5JDA - chain A; structure by X-ray diffraction, 1.40 A resolution.

# Chain A
Molecule: Spore coat protein H
From: Bacillus cereus (strain ATCC 10987 / NRS 248)
Notes: EC 2.7.11.1
UniProtKB: Q739M5 (Q739M5_BACC1); numbering as in UniProt (aligned over 1-358)
Amino-acid sequence (359 residues; numbered 0 to 358; the number before each row is that of its first residue; numbering starts at 0):
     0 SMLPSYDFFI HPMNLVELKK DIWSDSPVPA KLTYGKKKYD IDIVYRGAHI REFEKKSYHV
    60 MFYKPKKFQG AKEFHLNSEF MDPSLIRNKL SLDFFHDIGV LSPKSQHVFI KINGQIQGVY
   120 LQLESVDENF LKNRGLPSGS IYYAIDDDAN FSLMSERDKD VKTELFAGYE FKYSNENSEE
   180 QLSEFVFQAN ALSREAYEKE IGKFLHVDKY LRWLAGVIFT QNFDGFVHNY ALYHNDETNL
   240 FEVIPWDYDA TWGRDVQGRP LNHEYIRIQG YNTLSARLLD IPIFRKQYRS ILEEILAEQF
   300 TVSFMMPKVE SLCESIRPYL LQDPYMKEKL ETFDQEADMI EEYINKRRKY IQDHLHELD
Differences from the reference sequence: expression tag (0)
Ion coordination: Mg2+ site 1 near Phe61 (its only coordinating residue here); Mg2+ site 2 near Asn238 (its only coordinating residue here); Mg2+ site 3 near Asp246 (its only coordinating residue here); Mg2+ site 4 near Asp279 (its only coordinating residue here)
Residues lining bound ligands:
  - adenosine monophosphate (AMP): Arg45, Gly46, His74, Val125, Tyr142, Ala143, Glu169, Tyr229, Ala230, Trp245, Asp246
  - succinic acid (SIN): Leu14, Lys18, Tyr44, Glu53, Lys55, Tyr57, Ile111, Gln114, Gln116, Tyr324
Reported in the primary citation:
  - binding site for adenosine monophosphate: Arg45, Tyr142, Trp245
  - contacts within the chain: Arg45-Asn76 (hydrogen bond)
  - Mg2+ coordination: Asp246
  - catalytic residues: Asp223 (proposed by the authors, not directly observed)
  - conformationally variable residues (side-chain flip): His227
  - mutagenesis - D223A, D246A: abolished catalytic activity

# In short
Chain A binds adenosine monophosphate and succinic acid. From the paper: the catalytic residue Asp223; D223A
and D246A abolish catalytic activity.
Chain A is Spore coat protein H (Bacillus cereus (strain ATCC 10987 / NRS 248)); the structure, Bacillus
cereus CotH kinase plus Mg2+/AMP, was determined by X-ray diffraction.
